PDB entry 6RID | electron microscopy, 2.90 A resolution | chains A and B of the 11 polymer chains in the assembly

== Chain A ==
Molecule: DNA-dependent RNA polymerase subunit rpo147
Organism: Vaccinia virus GLV-1h68
Notes: EC 2.7.7.6
UniProtKB: B9U1I2 (B9U1I2_9POXV); residue numbers follow UniProt; this construct covers 1-1286
Sequence (1286 residues; row label = number of the first residue in the row):
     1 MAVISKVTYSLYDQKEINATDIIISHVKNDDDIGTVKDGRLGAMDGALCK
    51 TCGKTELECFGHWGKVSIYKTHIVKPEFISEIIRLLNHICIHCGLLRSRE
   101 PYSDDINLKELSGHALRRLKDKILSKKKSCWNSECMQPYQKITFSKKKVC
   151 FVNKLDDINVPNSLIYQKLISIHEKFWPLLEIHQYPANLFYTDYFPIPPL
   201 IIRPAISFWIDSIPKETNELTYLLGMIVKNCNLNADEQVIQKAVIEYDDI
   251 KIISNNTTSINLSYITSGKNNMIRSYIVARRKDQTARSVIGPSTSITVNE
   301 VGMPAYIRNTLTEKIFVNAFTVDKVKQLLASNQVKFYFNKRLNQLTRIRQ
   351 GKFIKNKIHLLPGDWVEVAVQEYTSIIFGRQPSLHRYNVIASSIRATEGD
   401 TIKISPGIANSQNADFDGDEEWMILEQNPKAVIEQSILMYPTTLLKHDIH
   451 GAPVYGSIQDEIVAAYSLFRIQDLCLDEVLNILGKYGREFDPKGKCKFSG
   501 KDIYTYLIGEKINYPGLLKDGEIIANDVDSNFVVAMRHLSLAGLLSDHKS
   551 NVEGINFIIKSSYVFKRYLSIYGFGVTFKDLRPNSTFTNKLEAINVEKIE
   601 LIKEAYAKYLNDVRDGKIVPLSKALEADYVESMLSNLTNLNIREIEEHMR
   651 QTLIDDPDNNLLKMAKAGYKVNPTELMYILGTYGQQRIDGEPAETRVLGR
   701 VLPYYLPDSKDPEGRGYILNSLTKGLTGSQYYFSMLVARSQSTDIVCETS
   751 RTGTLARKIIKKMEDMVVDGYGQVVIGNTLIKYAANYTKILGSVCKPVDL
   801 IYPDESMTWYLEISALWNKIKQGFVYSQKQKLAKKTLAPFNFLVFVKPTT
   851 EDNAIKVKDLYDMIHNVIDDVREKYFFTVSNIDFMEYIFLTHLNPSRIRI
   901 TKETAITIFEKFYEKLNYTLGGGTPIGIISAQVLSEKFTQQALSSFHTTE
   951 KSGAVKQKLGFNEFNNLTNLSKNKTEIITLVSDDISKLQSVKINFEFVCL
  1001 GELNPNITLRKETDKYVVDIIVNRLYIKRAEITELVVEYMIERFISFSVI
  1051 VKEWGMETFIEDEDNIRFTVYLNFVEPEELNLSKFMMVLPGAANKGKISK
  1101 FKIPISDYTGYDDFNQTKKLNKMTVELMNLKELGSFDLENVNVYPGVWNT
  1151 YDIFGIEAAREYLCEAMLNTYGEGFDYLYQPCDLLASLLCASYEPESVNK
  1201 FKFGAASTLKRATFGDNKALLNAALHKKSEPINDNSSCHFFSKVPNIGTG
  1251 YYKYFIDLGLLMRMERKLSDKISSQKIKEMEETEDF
Disordered / not traced: 1, 210-217, 350-354, 1265-1286
Ion coordination: Zn2+ site 1: C49, C52, C59, H62; Zn2+ site 2: C90, C93, C130, C135; Mg2+: D417, D419 (shared with 1 residue of chain P)

== Chain B ==
Molecule: DNA-dependent RNA polymerase subunit rpo132
Organism: Vaccinia virus GLV-1h68
Notes: EC 2.7.7.6
UniProtKB: B9U1Q1 (B9U1Q1_9POXV); residue numbers follow UniProt; this construct covers 1-1164
Sequence (1164 residues; numbered 1 to 1164; the number before each row is that of its first residue):
     1 MKKNTNSEMDQRLGYKFLVPDPKAGVFYRPLHFQYVSYSNFILHRLHEIL
    51 TVKRPLLSFKNNTERIMIEISNVKVTPPDYSPIIASIKGKSYDALATFTV
   101 NIFKEVMTKEGISITKISSYEGKDSHLIKIPLLIGYGNKNPLDTAKYLVP
   151 NVIGGVFINKQSVEKVGINLVEKITTWPKFRVVKPNSFTFSFSSVSPPNV
   201 LPTRYRHYKISLDISQLEALNISSTKTFITVNIVLLSQYLSRVSLEFIRR
   251 SLSYDMPPEVVYLVNAIIDSAKRITESITDFNIDTYINDLVEAEHIKQKS
   301 QLTINEFKYEMLHNFLPHMNYTPDQLKGFYMISLLRKFLYCIFHTSRYPD
   351 RDSMVCHRILTYGKYFETLAHDELENYIGNIRNDIMNNHKNRGTYAVNIH
   401 VLTTPGLNHAFSSLLSGKFKKSDGSYRTHPHYSWMQNISIPRSVGFYPDQ
   451 VKISKMFSVRKYHPSQYLYFCSSDVPERGPQVGLVSQLSVLSSITNILTS
   501 EYLDLEKKICEYIRSYYKDDISYFETGFPITIENALVASLNPNMICDFVT
   551 DFRRRKRMGFFGNLEVGITLVRDHMNEIRINIGAGRLVRPFLVVDNGELM
   601 MDVCPELESRLDDMTFSDIQKEFPHVIEMVDIEQFTFSNVCESVQKFRMM
   651 SKDERKQYDLCDFPAEFRDGYVASSLVGINHNSGPRAILGCAQAKQAISC
   701 LSSDIRNKIDNGIHLMYPERPIVISKALETSKIAANCFGQHVTIALMSYK
   751 GINQEDGIIIKKQFIQRGGLDIVTAKKHQVEIPLENFNNKERDRSNAYSK
   801 LESNGLVRLNAFLESGDAMARNISSRTLEDDFARDNQISFDVSEKYTDMY
   851 KSRVERVQVELTDKVKVRVLTMKERRPILGDKFTTRTSQKGTVAYVADET
   901 ELPYDENGITPDVIINSTSIFSRKTISMLIEVILTAAYSAKPYNNKGENR
   951 PVCFPSSNETSIDTYMQFAKQCYEHSNPKLSDEELSDKIFCEKILYDPET
  1001 DKPYASKVFFGPIYYLRLRHLTQDKATVRCRGKKTKLIRQANEGRKRGGG
  1051 IKFGEMERDCLIAHGAANTITEVLKDSEEDYQDVYVCENCGDIAAQIKGI
  1101 NTCLRCSKLNLSPLLTKIDTTHVSKVFLTQMNARGVKVKLDFERRPPSFY
  1151 KPLDKVDLKPSFLV
Disordered / not traced: 1-7, 123-125, 419-421, 449-457, 790-796, 826-838, 1163-1164
Ion coordination: Zn2+: C1087, C1090, C1103, C1106

== Chain A / chain B interface ==
Pairs across the interface - 381 pairs, chain A then chain B:
  A2(A) - F1142(B)
  V3(A) - F1142(B)
  V3(A) - E1143(B)  hydrogen bond (backbone-backbone)
  I4(A) - L1140(B)  hydrophobic
  I4(A) - D1141(B)
  I4(A) - F1142(B)  hydrophobic
  S5(A) - D1141(B)  hydrogen bond (backbone-backbone)
  S5(A) - F1142(B)
  S5(A) - E1143(B)  hydrogen bond
  K6(A) - L1140(B)
  K6(A) - D1141(B)  hydrogen bond (backbone-backbone)
  V7(A) - V1138(B)  hydrophobic
  V7(A) - K1139(B)
  T8(A) - K1137(B)
  T8(A) - V1138(B)
  T8(A) - K1139(B)  hydrogen bond (backbone-backbone)
  T8(A) - D1141(B)
  Y9(A) - K1137(B)
  Y9(A) - V1138(B)  hydrophobic
  S10(A) - V1136(B)
  S10(A) - K1137(B)  hydrogen bond (backbone-backbone)
  L11(A) - G1135(B)
  Y12(A) - C1090(B)
  Y12(A) - R1105(B)
  Y12(A) - N1132(B)  hydrogen bond
  Y12(A) - G1135(B)  hydrogen bond (backbone-backbone)
  Y12(A) - K1137(B)
  K15(A) - L1109(B)
  E16(A) - R1105(B)  hydrogen bond (backbone-side chain)
  E16(A) - L1109(B)
  E16(A) - K1137(B)  salt bridge
  A19(A) - R1105(B)
  A19(A) - K1108(B)
  A19(A) - L1109(B)  hydrophobic
  T20(A) - K1108(B)
  D21(A) - K1108(B)  salt bridge
  D45(A) - K1036(B)  salt bridge
  T51(A) - I1097(B)
  T51(A) - L1104(B)
  C52(A) - Q1096(B)
  C52(A) - I1097(B)
  K54(A) - Q1096(B)
  E56(A) - K1036(B)  salt bridge
  E56(A) - R1039(B)  hydrogen bond (backbone-side chain)
  L57(A) - R1039(B)
  L57(A) - Q1082(B)  hydrogen bond (backbone-side chain)
  F60(A) - Q1082(B)
  F60(A) - V1084(B)  hydrophobic
  F60(A) - I1093(B)  hydrophobic
  F60(A) - H1122(B)
  F60(A) - K1125(B)
  H62(A) - A1095(B)
  H62(A) - L1104(B)
  W63(A) - R1105(B)
  W63(A) - N1132(B)
  W63(A) - A1133(B)  hydrophobic
  E77(A) - R1134(B)
  P198(A) - A1133(B)  hydrophobic
  P199(A) - T1129(B)
  I201(A) - L1037(B)
  I201(A) - H1122(B)
  I202(A) - V1126(B)
  I202(A) - T1129(B)
  I202(A) - Q1130(B)
  P204(A) - L1037(B)
  A205(A) - K1036(B)  hydrogen bond (backbone-side chain)
  W209(A) - V842(B)  hydrophobic
  D248(A) - R1134(B)  salt bridge
  L262(A) - Q1130(B)
  L262(A) - A1133(B)
  L262(A) - R1134(B)
  S263(A) - R1134(B)  hydrogen bond
  I265(A) - F1127(B)  hydrophobic
  I265(A) - Q1130(B)
  I265(A) - M1131(B)  hydrophobic
  T266(A) - R1134(B)  hydrogen bond
  M272(A) - V1123(B)  hydrophobic
  M272(A) - V1126(B)  hydrophobic
  M272(A) - F1127(B)  hydrophobic
  I273(A) - F1127(B)  hydrophobic
  S275(A) - K1052(B)
  Y276(A) - I1038(B)  hydrophobic
  Y276(A) - Q1040(B)
  Y276(A) - V1123(B)
  I277(A) - L1074(B)
  I277(A) - V1123(B)  hydrophobic
  V278(A) - G1054(B)
  V278(A) - E1055(B)
  V278(A) - R1058(B)
  V278(A) - L1074(B)
  A279(A) - K1052(B)
  A279(A) - F1053(B)
  A279(A) - G1054(B)
  A279(A) - E1055(B)
  A279(A) - L1074(B)
  R280(A) - Q1040(B)  hydrogen bond
  R280(A) - I1051(B)
  R280(A) - K1052(B)
  R280(A) - F1053(B)  hydrogen bond (backbone-backbone)
  R280(A) - V1073(B)
  R280(A) - L1074(B)
  R280(A) - K1075(B)
  R280(A) - D1076(B)  salt bridge
  R281(A) - A1041(B)
  R281(A) - N1042(B)
  R281(A) - E1043(B)  salt bridge
  R281(A) - G1050(B)  hydrogen bond (side chain-backbone)
  R281(A) - I1051(B)
  R281(A) - K1052(B)
  K282(A) - G1050(B)
  K282(A) - I1051(B)  hydrogen bond (backbone-backbone)
  K282(A) - E1072(B)
  K282(A) - V1073(B)  hydrogen bond (side chain-backbone)
  K282(A) - K1075(B)
  D283(A) - R1029(B)  salt bridge
  D283(A) - C1030(B)
  D283(A) - R1031(B)
  Q284(A) - R1029(B)  hydrogen bond (backbone-backbone)
  Q284(A) - C1030(B)  hydrogen bond
  Q284(A) - R1031(B)
  T285(A) - V1028(B)
  T285(A) - R1029(B)  hydrogen bond (backbone-backbone)
  T285(A) - G1050(B)
  T285(A) - I1051(B)  hydrogen bond (side chain-backbone)
  A286(A) - T1027(B)
  A286(A) - V1028(B)  hydrophobic
  A286(A) - I1051(B)
  R287(A) - K1025(B)
  R287(A) - A1026(B)
  R287(A) - T1027(B)  hydrogen bond (backbone-backbone)
  R287(A) - I1051(B)
  V289(A) - T1022(B)
  V289(A) - K1025(B)
  P292(A) - I752(B)
  P292(A) - A894(B)  hydrophobic
  T294(A) - I752(B)
  Y306(A) - M849(B)  hydrophobic
  Y306(A) - A1026(B)
  Y306(A) - T1027(B)
  Y306(A) - V1028(B)  hydrophobic
  I307(A) - V1028(B)  hydrophobic
  T310(A) - V1028(B)
  T310(A) - C1030(B)
  L311(A) - V1028(B)  hydrophobic
  L311(A) - R1029(B)
  T312(A) - C1030(B)  hydrogen bond
  F336(A) - C1030(B)  hydrophobic
  F336(A) - R1031(B)
  F338(A) - E1078(B)
  F338(A) - E1079(B)
  K340(A) - E1078(B)  salt bridge
  N343(A) - Y1081(B)  hydrogen bond (side chain-backbone)
  L345(A) - R1031(B)
  L345(A) - E1079(B)
  W365(A) - E1078(B)
  E367(A) - R1031(B)  salt bridge
  I377(A) - T1069(B)
  Q381(A) - E1057(B)  hydrogen bond
  S383(A) - M1056(B)
  S383(A) - E1057(B)
  S383(A) - C1060(B)
  L384(A) - M1056(B)  hydrophobic
  H385(A) - C1060(B)  hydrogen bond (backbone-side chain)
  R386(A) - C1060(B)
  R386(A) - A1063(B)  hydrogen bond (side chain-backbone)
  R386(A) - H1064(B)  hydrogen bond (backbone-side chain)
  V389(A) - C1060(B)  hydrophobic
  V389(A) - L1061(B)  hydrophobic
  V389(A) - H1064(B)  hydrogen bond (backbone-side chain)
  E398(A) - L879(B)
  D400(A) - M849(B)
  D400(A) - I878(B)
  D400(A) - T1022(B)
  D400(A) - Q1023(B)
  T401(A) - L879(B)
  T401(A) - G880(B)
  T401(A) - T1022(B)
  K403(A) - L879(B)
  D415(A) - E755(B)
  F416(A) - Q754(B)
  F416(A) - E755(B)  hydrogen bond (backbone-backbone)
  F416(A) - D756(B)
  F416(A) - T892(B)  hydrogen bond (backbone-side chain)
  D417(A) - D756(B)
  D417(A) - K882(B)
  D417(A) - K890(B)  salt bridge
  D417(A) - T892(B)
  G418(A) - K882(B)
  G418(A) - T892(B)
  E420(A) - K1025(B)
  W422(A) - F1053(B)  hydrophobic
  W422(A) - E1057(B)
  E426(A) - E1072(B)
  E426(A) - V1073(B)
  N428(A) - E1072(B)
  N428(A) - E1078(B)
  K430(A) - N1068(B)
  A431(A) - T1069(B)
  E434(A) - A1066(B)
  E434(A) - A1067(B)
  E434(A) - N1068(B)  hydrogen bond
  E434(A) - T1069(B)  hydrogen bond
  L438(A) - G1065(B)
  M439(A) - H1064(B)
  L444(A) - H1064(B)
  I458(A) - Q754(B)
  I458(A) - E755(B)
  Q459(A) - N753(B)
  Q459(A) - Q754(B)
  Q459(A) - E755(B)
  Q459(A) - N916(B)
  Q459(A) - T918(B)  hydrogen bond
  D460(A) - S748(B)  hydrogen bond
  D460(A) - Q754(B)
  D460(A) - N916(B)  hydrogen bond
  D460(A) - T918(B)
  E461(A) - Q754(B)  hydrogen bond
  K566(A) - K750(B)
  K566(A) - G751(B)
  K566(A) - Q754(B)
  S570(A) - K750(B)
  S570(A) - D997(B)
  S570(A) - Y1004(B)
  I571(A) - Y1004(B)
  Y572(A) - Y1004(B)
  Y572(A) - A1005(B)
  F574(A) - M747(B)
  F574(A) - S748(B)  hydrogen bond (backbone-backbone)
  F574(A) - S917(B)
  F574(A) - T918(B)
  G575(A) - L746(B)
  G575(A) - S917(B)
  V576(A) - S917(B)  hydrogen bond (backbone-side chain)
  V576(A) - F921(B)
  T577(A) - F921(B)
  T577(A) - E992(B)  hydrogen bond
  T577(A) - K1007(B)
  T577(A) - F1009(B)
  F578(A) - L929(B)  hydrophobic
  F578(A) - M966(B)  hydrophobic
  F578(A) - F990(B)  hydrophobic
  K579(A) - S986(B)
  K579(A) - F990(B)
  K579(A) - E992(B)
  R582(A) - D963(B)  salt bridge
  R582(A) - F990(B)
  P583(A) - F990(B)
  S585(A) - D963(B)
  M664(A) - T918(B)
  Y669(A) - T918(B)
  K670(A) - S922(B)
  E675(A) - K924(B)  salt bridge
  I679(A) - I926(B)  hydrophobic
  Y683(A) - S683(B)
  T695(A) - S346(B)
  R696(A) - S346(B)
  R696(A) - H463(B)  hydrogen bond
  R696(A) - P464(B)
  V697(A) - S346(B)  hydrogen bond (backbone-backbone)
  V697(A) - R347(B)
  V697(A) - Y348(B)
  V697(A) - P349(B)
  V697(A) - F637(B)  hydrophobic
  L698(A) - R347(B)
  L698(A) - D573(B)
  G699(A) - R347(B)
  R700(A) - T636(B)  hydrogen bond (side chain-backbone)
  R700(A) - S638(B)  hydrogen bond (side chain-backbone)
  R700(A) - N639(B)  hydrogen bond
  V701(A) - P464(B)
  L702(A) - Y467(B)  hydrophobic
  P703(A) - F635(B)
  P703(A) - S638(B)
  P703(A) - N639(B)
  P703(A) - V640(B)  hydrogen bond (backbone-backbone)
  Y704(A) - Y467(B)  hydrophobic
  Y704(A) - L468(B)
  Y704(A) - V640(B)
  Y704(A) - E642(B)
  Y704(A) - D662(B)  hydrogen bond
  Y704(A) - R668(B)  hydrogen bond
  L706(A) - N639(B)
  P707(A) - N639(B)
  D708(A) - R347(B)  salt bridge
  L722(A) - N680(B)
  L722(A) - H681(B)  hydrogen bond (backbone-side chain)
  L722(A) - N682(B)
  L722(A) - K924(B)
  T723(A) - H681(B)  hydrogen bond (backbone-side chain)
  T723(A) - I962(B)
  K724(A) - H681(B)
  G725(A) - N680(B)
  G725(A) - H681(B)
  L726(A) - N680(B)  hydrogen bond (backbone-side chain)
  G728(A) - Y467(B)  hydrogen bond (backbone-side chain)
  G728(A) - E642(B)  hydrogen bond (backbone-side chain)
  G728(A) - R668(B)
  S729(A) - Y467(B)
  S729(A) - E642(B)  hydrogen bond (backbone-side chain)
  Y731(A) - S473(B)
  Y731(A) - I679(B)
  Y731(A) - A687(B)
  Y732(A) - Y462(B)  hydrophobic
  Y732(A) - H463(B)
  Y732(A) - P464(B)
  Y732(A) - Y467(B)  hydrophobic
  M735(A) - S472(B)
  M735(A) - S473(B)
  M735(A) - G684(B)
  M735(A) - I688(B)  hydrophobic
  L736(A) - Y462(B)
  A738(A) - P685(B)
  R739(A) - Y462(B)
  R739(A) - Q466(B)
  R739(A) - S472(B)  hydrogen bond (side chain-backbone)
  R739(A) - V475(B)
  S740(A) - K461(B)  hydrogen bond
  S742(A) - E477(B)  hydrogen bond (side chain-backbone)
  T743(A) - R460(B)
  D744(A) - K461(B)  salt bridge
  V746(A) - E477(B)
  V746(A) - V482(B)  hydrophobic
  R757(A) - E1055(B)  salt bridge
  I760(A) - D1059(B)
  K761(A) - E1055(B)  salt bridge
  K761(A) - R1058(B)
  E764(A) - R1058(B)  salt bridge
  V867(A) - F1162(B)  hydrophobic
  Y875(A) - L1158(B)
  F909(A) - F1162(B)  hydrophobic
  E910(A) - F1162(B)
  Y913(A) - P1160(B)
  N917(A) - L1158(B)  hydrogen bond (side chain-backbone)
  P925(A) - I1062(B)
  P925(A) - A1063(B)
  I928(A) - D1059(B)
  I928(A) - I1062(B)  hydrophobic
  I928(A) - A1063(B)  hydrophobic
  I929(A) - A1063(B)
  Q932(A) - D1059(B)
  Q932(A) - C1060(B)
  Q932(A) - A1063(B)
  P1077(A) - R273(B)
  E1079(A) - D269(B)
  L1080(A) - A266(B)
  L1080(A) - D269(B)
  L1080(A) - S270(B)
  S1083(A) - Y262(B)
  S1083(A) - N265(B)
  S1083(A) - A266(B)
  K1084(A) - I214(B)  hydrogen bond (side chain-backbone)
  K1084(A) - S215(B)
  M1086(A) - Y262(B)
  M1087(A) - I214(B)  hydrophobic
  M1087(A) - L263(B)  hydrophobic
  L1220(A) - M1131(B)  hydrophobic
  A1224(A) - V1136(B)  hydrophobic
  H1239(A) - R1058(B)
  H1239(A) - L1074(B)
  F1240(A) - S1124(B)
  F1240(A) - F1127(B)  hydrophobic
  F1240(A) - L1128(B)  hydrophobic
  F1241(A) - T1120(B)
  F1241(A) - L1140(B)  hydrophobic
  S1242(A) - K1075(B)
  S1242(A) - D1119(B)
  S1242(A) - T1121(B)
  K1243(A) - T1071(B)
  V1244(A) - A1067(B)  hydrophobic
  V1244(A) - T1071(B)
  P1245(A) - A1067(B)
  P1245(A) - T1071(B)
  I1247(A) - I1062(B)
  I1247(A) - G1065(B)
  I1247(A) - A1067(B)
  G1248(A) - G1065(B)
  T1249(A) - G1065(B)  hydrogen bond (backbone-backbone)
  T1249(A) - A1067(B)
  T1249(A) - N1068(B)  hydrogen bond
  G1250(A) - A1067(B)
  F1255(A) - R1145(B)
Other interface residues (no listed pair), chain A (215 interface residues in all): E58, F78, Y191, S207, L220, Y247, N261, R274, S288, I290, K314, P382, G399, P406, A414, I424, Q435, L569, G573, L581, N660, L661, Y678, Y705, T727, S734, M863, I1007, T1213, L1221, N1235, K1253, D1257
Other interface residues (no listed pair), chain B (190 interface residues in all): L217, D350, C471, R478, G479, C641, Q657, Y658, G757, G891, S919, I933, D987, S1006, V1008, G1032, I1070, D1092, T1116, R1144, Y1150

== In short ==
215 residues of chain A face 190 of chain B across their interface, with 63 hydrogen bonds and 18 salt
bridges. Among the polar pairs are E16(A)-K1137(B), D21(A)-K1108(B) and D45(A)-K1036(B). C49(A), C52(A),
C59(A) and H62(A) form the Zn2+ site 1.
Here chain A is DNA-dependent RNA polymerase subunit rpo147 and chain B is DNA-dependent RNA polymerase
subunit rpo132, both from Vaccinia virus GLV-1h68. Entry 6RID (Structure of Vaccinia Virus DNA-dependent RNA
polymerase elongation complex) was determined by electron microscopy.
